Entry 3HU7 (X-ray diffraction, 2.00 A resolution); this record covers chain A.

# Chain A
Name: Haementhin
Organism: Scadoxus multiflorus
UniProtKB: B2ZGS7 (B2ZGS7_9ASPA); residues 1-272 here = UniProt positions 1-272
Amino-acid sequence (272 residues; each row starts with the number of its first residue):
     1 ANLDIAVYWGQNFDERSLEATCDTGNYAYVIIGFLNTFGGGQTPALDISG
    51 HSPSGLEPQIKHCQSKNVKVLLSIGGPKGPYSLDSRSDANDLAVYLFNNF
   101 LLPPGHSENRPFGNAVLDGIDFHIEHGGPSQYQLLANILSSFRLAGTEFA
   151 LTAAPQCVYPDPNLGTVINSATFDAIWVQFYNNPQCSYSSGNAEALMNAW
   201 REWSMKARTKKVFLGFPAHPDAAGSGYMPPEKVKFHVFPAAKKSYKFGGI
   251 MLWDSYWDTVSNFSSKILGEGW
Disulfides: Cys22-Cys63, Cys157-Cys186
What the authors report for this chain:
  - contacts within the chain: Asn12-Tyr256, Asn12-Asp14, Gly10-Ser49 (hydrogen bond), Asp47-Lys78 (water-mediated contact), Leu102-Arg110 (hydrogen bond), Gln179-Tyr181 (hydrogen bond), Pro77-Trp253, Tyr181-Trp253, Trp253-Asp254, Asp254-Trp257 (hydrogen bond)

# In short
From the paper: contacts within the chain involving Asn12, Tyr256 and Asp14 among others.
Chain A is Haementhin (Scadoxus multiflorus); the structure, Structural characterization and binding studies
of a plant pathogenesis related protein heamanthin from haemanthus multiflorus reveal ..., was determined by
X-ray diffraction together with 3M7S from the same study.
